Entry 3RLM (X-ray diffraction, 2.13 A resolution); this record covers chains A and D of the 6 polymer chains in the assembly.

Chain A:
Name: Methylamine utilization protein MauG
Organism: Paracoccus denitrificans
Notes: EC 1.-.-.-
UniProt: Q51658 (MAUG_PARDP); residues 1-367 here correspond to UniProt positions 21-387 (UniProt number = residue number + 20)
Chain sequence (373 residues; numbered 1 to 373; the number before each row is that of its first residue):
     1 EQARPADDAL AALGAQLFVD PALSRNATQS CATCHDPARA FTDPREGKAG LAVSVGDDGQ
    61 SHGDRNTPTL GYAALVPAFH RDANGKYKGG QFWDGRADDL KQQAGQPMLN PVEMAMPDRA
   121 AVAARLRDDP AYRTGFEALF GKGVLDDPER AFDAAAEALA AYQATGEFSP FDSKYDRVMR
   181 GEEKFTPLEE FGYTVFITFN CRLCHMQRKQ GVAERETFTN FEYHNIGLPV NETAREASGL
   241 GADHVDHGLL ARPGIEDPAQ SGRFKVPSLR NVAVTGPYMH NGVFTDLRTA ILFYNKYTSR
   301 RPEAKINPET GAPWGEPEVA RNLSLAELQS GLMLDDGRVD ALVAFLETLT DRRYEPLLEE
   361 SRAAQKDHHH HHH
Disordered / not traced: 1-5, 360-373
Construct notes: engineered mutation Phe-199 (Trp219 in Q51658); expression tag (368-373)
Bound ions: heme c Fe site 1 near His-35 (its only coordinating residue here); Ca2+: Asn-66, Thr-275, Pro-277; heme c Fe site 2: His-205, Tyr-294
Small-molecule neighbours:
  - heme c (HEC), molecule 1: Gln-29, Ser-30, Cys-31, Cys-34, His-35, Arg-45, Ser-54, Val-55, Gly-56, Arg-65, Asn-66, Thr-67, Pro-68, Thr-69, Leu-70, Gln-91, Phe-92, Trp-93, Asp-94, Arg-96, Leu-100, Gln-103, Ala-104, Pro-107, Met-108, Glu-113, Met-114, Leu-159, Gln-163, Lys-265
  - heme c (HEC), molecule 2: Trp-93, Phe-196, Asn-200, Cys-201, Cys-204, His-205, His-224, Ile-226, Leu-228, Phe-264, Lys-265, Val-266, Pro-267, Ser-268, Leu-269, Val-272, Tyr-278, Met-279, His-280, Leu-287, Ala-290, Ile-291, Tyr-294, Ser-324, Glu-327, Leu-328, Leu-334, Leu-342, Leu-346
Curated features (UniProtKB/Swiss-Prot):
  - binding site (heme c): Cys-31, Cys-34, His-35, Cys-201, Cys-204, His-205, His-280
Reported in the primary citation:
  - mutagenesis - W199F: abolished catalytic activity
  - mutagenesis - W199F: abolished catalytic activity on preMADH
  - mutagenesis - W199F (approximately 10%): decreased catalytic activity on quinol MADH

Chain D:
Name: Methylamine dehydrogenase heavy chain
Organism: Paracoccus denitrificans
Notes: EC 1.4.99.3
UniProt: A1BB97 (A1BB97_PARDP); residues 1-386 here correspond to UniProt positions 32-417 (UniProt number = residue number + 31)
Chain sequence (386 residues; each row starts with the number of its first residue):
     1 QDAPEAETQA QETQGQAAAR AAAADLAAGQ DDEPRILEAP APDARRVYVN DPAHFAAVTQ
    61 QFVIDGEAGR VIGMIDGGFL PNPVVADDGS FIAHASTVFS RIARGERTDY VEVFDPVTLL
   121 PTADIELPDA PRFLVGTYPW MTSLTPDGKT LLFYQFSPAP AVGVVDLEGK AFKRMLDVPD
   181 CYHIFPTAPD TFFMHCRDGS LAKVAFGTEG TPEITHTEVF HPEDEFLINH PAYSQKAGRL
   241 VWPTYTGKIH QIDLSSGDAK FLPAVEALTE AERADGWRPG GWQQVAYHRA LDRIYLLVDQ
   301 RDEWRHKTAS RFVVVLDAKT GERLAKFEMG HEIDSINVSQ DEKPLLYALS TGDKTLYIHD
   361 AESGEELRSV NQLGHGPQVI TTADMG
Disordered / not traced: 1-10
Disulfides: Cys-181/Cys-196

How chain A and chain D interact:
Contacting residue pairs (14; chain A residue first):
  Pro-187(A) with Glu-223(D)
  Phe-191(A) with Arg-197(D)
  Thr-298(A) with Pro-158(D)
  Arg-301(A) with Asp-177(D), salt bridge; Val-178(D), hydrogen bond (side chain-backbone)
  Gly-331(A) with Ser-157(D), hydrogen bond (backbone-side chain); Pro-158(D)
  Leu-332(A) with Phe-156(D), hydrophobic; Pro-158(D)
  Met-333(A) with Pro-158(D), hydrogen bond (backbone-backbone); Ala-159(D), hydrophobic
  Asp-335(A) with Asp-180(D)
  Arg-338(A) with Asp-180(D), salt bridge; Arg-197(D)
Interface residues without a listed pair, chain A (10 interface residues in all): Arg-300
Interface residues without a listed pair, chain D (11 interface residues in all): Asp-129, Tyr-182

Overview:
Chain A and chain D form an interface of 10 and 11 residues respectively, with 3 hydrogen bonds and 2 salt
bridges. Among the polar pairs are Arg-301(A)/Asp-177(D), Arg-338(A)/Asp-180(D) and Arg-301(A)/Val-178(D).
Chain A binds heme c. The paper reports that W199F of chain A abolishes catalytic activity; W199F of chain A
abolishes catalytic activity on preMADH.
Here chain A is Methylamine utilization protein MauG and chain D is Methylamine dehydrogenase heavy chain,
both from Paracoccus denitrificans. Entry 3RLM (Structure of the W199F MauG/pre-Methylamine Dehydrogenase
complex after treatment with hydrogen peroxide) was determined by X-ray diffraction together with 3RMZ and
3RN0 from the same study.
